PDB entry 5VT0 | electron microscopy, 3.78 A resolution | chains I and J of the 7 polymer chains in the assembly

Chain I:
Molecule: DNA-directed RNA polymerase subunit beta
Source organism: Escherichia coli (strain K12)
Notes: EC 2.7.7.6
Reference sequence: P0A8V2 (RPOB_ECOLI); residues 1-1342 here = UniProt positions 1-1342
Amino-acid sequence (1342 residues; each row starts with the number of its first residue):
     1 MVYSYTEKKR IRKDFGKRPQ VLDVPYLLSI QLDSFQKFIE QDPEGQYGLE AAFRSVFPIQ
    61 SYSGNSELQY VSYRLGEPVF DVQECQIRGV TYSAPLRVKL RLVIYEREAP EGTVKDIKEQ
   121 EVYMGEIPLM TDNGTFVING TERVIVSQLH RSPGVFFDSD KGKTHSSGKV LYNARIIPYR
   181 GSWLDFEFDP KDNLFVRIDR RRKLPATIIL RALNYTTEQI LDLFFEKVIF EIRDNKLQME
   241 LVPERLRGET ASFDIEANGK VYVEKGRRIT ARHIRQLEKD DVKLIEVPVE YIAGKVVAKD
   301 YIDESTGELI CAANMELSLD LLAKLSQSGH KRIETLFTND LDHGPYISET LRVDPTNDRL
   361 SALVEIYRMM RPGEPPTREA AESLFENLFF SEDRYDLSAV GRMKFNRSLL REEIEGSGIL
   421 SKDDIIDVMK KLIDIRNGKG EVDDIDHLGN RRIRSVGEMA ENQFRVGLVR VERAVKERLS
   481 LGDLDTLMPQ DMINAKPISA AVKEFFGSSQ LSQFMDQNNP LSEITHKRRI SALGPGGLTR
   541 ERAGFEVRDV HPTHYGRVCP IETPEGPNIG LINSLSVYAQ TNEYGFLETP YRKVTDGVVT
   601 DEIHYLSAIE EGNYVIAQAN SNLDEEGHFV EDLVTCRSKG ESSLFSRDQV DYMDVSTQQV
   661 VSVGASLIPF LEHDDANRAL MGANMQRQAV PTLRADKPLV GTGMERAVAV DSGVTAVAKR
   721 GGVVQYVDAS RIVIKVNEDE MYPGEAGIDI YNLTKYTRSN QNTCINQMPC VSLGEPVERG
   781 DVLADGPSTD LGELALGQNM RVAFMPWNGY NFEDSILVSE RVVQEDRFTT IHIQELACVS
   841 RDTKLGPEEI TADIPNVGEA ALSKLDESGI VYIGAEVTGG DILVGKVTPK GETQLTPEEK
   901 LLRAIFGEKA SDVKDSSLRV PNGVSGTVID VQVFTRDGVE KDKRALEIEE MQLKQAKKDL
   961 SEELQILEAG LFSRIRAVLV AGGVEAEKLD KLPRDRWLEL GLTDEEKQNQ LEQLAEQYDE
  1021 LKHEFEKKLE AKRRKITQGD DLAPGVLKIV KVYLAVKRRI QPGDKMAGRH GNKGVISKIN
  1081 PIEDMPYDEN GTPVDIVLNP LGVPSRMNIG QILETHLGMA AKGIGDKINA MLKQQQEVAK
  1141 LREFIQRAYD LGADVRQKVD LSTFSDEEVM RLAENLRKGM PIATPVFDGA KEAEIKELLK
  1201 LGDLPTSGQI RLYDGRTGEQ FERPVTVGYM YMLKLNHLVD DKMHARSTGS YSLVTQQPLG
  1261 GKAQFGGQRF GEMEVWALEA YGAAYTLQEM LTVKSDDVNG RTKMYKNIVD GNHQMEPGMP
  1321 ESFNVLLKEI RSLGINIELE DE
Unresolved in the structure: 1-2
From the paper describing this entry:
  - binding site for Escherichia coli 6S RNA derivative: Arg-903

Chain J:
Molecule: DNA-directed RNA polymerase subunit beta'
Source organism: Escherichia coli (strain K12)
Notes: EC 2.7.7.6
Reference sequence: P0A8T7 (RPOC_ECOLI); numbering as in UniProt (aligned over 1-1407)
Amino-acid sequence (1407 residues; numbered 1 to 1407; the number before each row is that of its first residue):
     1 MKDLLKFLKA QTKTEEFDAI KIALASPDMI RSWSFGEVKK PETINYRTFK PERDGLFCAR
    61 IFGPVKDYEC LCGKYKRLKH RGVICEKCGV EVTQTKVRRE RMGHIELASP TAHIWFLKSL
   121 PSRIGLLLDM PLRDIERVLY FESYVVIEGG MTNLERQQIL TEEQYLDALE EFGDEFDAKM
   181 GAEAIQALLK SMDLEQECEQ LREELNETNS ETKRKKLTKR IKLLEAFVQS GNKPEWMILT
   241 VLPVLPPDLR PLVPLDGGRF ATSDLNDLYR RVINRNNRLK RLLDLAAPDI IVRNEKRMLQ
   301 EAVDALLDNG RRGRAITGSN KRPLKSLADM IKGKQGRFRQ NLLGKRVDYS GRSVITVGPY
   361 LRLHQCGLPK KMALELFKPF IYGKLELRGL ATTIKAAKKM VEREEAVVWD ILDEVIREHP
   421 VLLNRAPTLH RLGIQAFEPV LIEGKAIQLH PLVCAAYNAD FDGDQMAVHV PLTLEAQLEA
   481 RALMMSTNNI LSPANGEPII VPSQDVVLGL YYMTRDCVNA KGEGMVLTGP KEAERLYRSG
   541 LASLHARVKV RITEYEKDAN GELVAKTSLK DTTVGRAILW MIVPKGLPYS IVNQALGKKA
   601 ISKMLNTCYR ILGLKPTVIF ADQIMYTGFA YAARSGASVG IDDMVIPEKK HEIISEAEAE
   661 VAEIQEQFQS GLVTAGERYN KVIDIWAAAN DRVSKAMMDN LQTETVINRD GQEEKQVSFN
   721 SIYMMADSGA RGSAAQIRQL AGMRGLMAKP DGSIIETPIT ANFREGLNVL QYFISTHGAR
   781 KGLADTALKT ANSGYLTRRL VDVAQDLVVT EDDCGTHEGI MMTPVIEGGD VKEPLRDRVL
   841 GRVTAEDVLK PGTADILVPR NTLLHEQWCD LLEENSVDAV KVRSVVSCDT DFGVCAHCYG
   901 RDLARGHIIN KGEAIGVIAA QSIGEPGTQL TMRTFHIGGA ASRAAAESSI QVKNKGSIKL
   961 SNVKSVVNSS GKLVITSRNT ELKLIDEFGR TKESYKVPYG AVLAKGDGEQ VAGGETVANW
  1021 DPHTMPVITE VSGFVRFTDM IDGQTITRQT DELTGLSSLV VLDSAERTAG GKDLRPALKI
  1081 VDAQGNDVLI PGTDMPAQYF LPGKAIVQLE DGVQISSGDT LARIPQESGG TKDITGGLPR
  1141 VADLFEARRP KEPAILAEIS GIVSFGKETK GKRRLVITPV DGSDPYEEMI PKWRQLNVFE
  1201 GERVERGDVI SDGPEAPHDI LRLRGVHAVT RYIVNEVQDV YRLQGVKIND KHIEVIVRQM
  1261 LRKATIVNAG SSDFLEGEQV EYSRVKIANR ELEANGKVGA TYSRDLLGIT KASLATESFI
  1321 SAASFQETTR VLTEAAVAGK RDELRGLKEN VIVGRLIPAG TGYAYHQDRM RRRAAGEAPA
  1381 APQVTAEDAS ASLAELLNAG LGGSDNE
Unresolved in the structure: 1-15, 932-947, 1127-1136, 1376-1407
Bound ions: Zn2+ site 1: Cys-70, Cys-72, Cys-85, Cys-88; Mg2+: Asp-460, Asp-462, Asp-464; Zn2+ site 2: Cys-888, Cys-895, Cys-898

Interface between chain I and chain J:
Residue-residue contacts (335):
  Phe-545(I) / Ala-784(J)  hydrophobic
  Arg-548(I) / Arg-780(J)
  Asp-549(I) / Pro-750(J)
  Asp-549(I) / His-777(J)  salt bridge
  Val-550(I) / Pro-750(J)
  Val-550(I) / His-777(J)
  Tyr-555(I) / Val-769(J)
  Tyr-555(I) / Leu-770(J)
  Tyr-555(I) / Phe-773(J)
  Pro-560(I) / Phe-773(J)  hydrophobic
  Pro-560(I) / Thr-776(J)
  Pro-560(I) / Arg-780(J)  hydrogen bond (backbone-side chain)
  Ile-561(I) / Tyr-772(J)
  Ile-561(I) / Thr-776(J)
  Thr-563(I) / Arg-780(J)
  Glu-565(I) / Leu-783(J)
  Ile-569(I) / Arg-780(J)
  Ile-569(I) / Leu-783(J)
  Ile-569(I) / Ala-784(J)
  Asn-573(I) / Arg-780(J)
  Gln-618(I) / Val-769(J)
  Gln-618(I) / Leu-770(J)
  Asn-620(I) / Asn-768(J)
  Glu-641(I) / Lys-749(J)  salt bridge
  Ser-642(I) / Leu-770(J)
  Val-660(I) / Val-769(J)  hydrophobic
  Val-660(I) / Phe-773(J)  hydrophobic
  Leu-671(I) / Tyr-772(J)
  Glu-672(I) / Gly-766(J)
  Glu-672(I) / Leu-767(J)  hydrogen bond (backbone-backbone)
  His-673(I) / Phe-763(J)  hydrogen bond (side chain-backbone)
  His-673(I) / Arg-764(J)
  His-673(I) / Glu-765(J)  hydrogen bond (side chain-backbone)
  His-673(I) / Gly-766(J)
  Asp-674(I) / Phe-763(J)
  Asp-674(I) / Tyr-772(J)
  Asp-675(I) / Arg-744(J)  salt bridge
  Asp-675(I) / Phe-763(J)
  Ala-676(I) / Tyr-772(J)
  Ala-676(I) / Ala-779(J)  hydrophobic
  Asn-677(I) / Ala-779(J)
  Asn-677(I) / Leu-783(J)
  Ala-679(I) / Tyr-772(J)
  Leu-680(I) / Leu-783(J)  hydrophobic
  Phe-804(I) / Ser-638(J)  hydrogen bond (backbone-side chain)
  Met-805(I) / Ala-633(J)
  Met-805(I) / Gly-636(J)
  Pro-806(I) / Asp-505(J)
  Pro-806(I) / Ala-632(J)
  Pro-806(I) / Ala-633(J)
  Pro-806(I) / Ala-637(J)
  Asn-808(I) / Pro-359(J)
  Asn-808(I) / Phe-629(J)
  Asn-808(I) / Ala-633(J)
  Gly-809(I) / Val-357(J)
  Gly-809(I) / Pro-359(J)
  Gly-809(I) / Phe-629(J)
  Tyr-810(I) / Pro-359(J)
  Asn-811(I) / Asp-505(J)
  Phe-812(I) / Val-357(J)  hydrophobic
  Phe-812(I) / Pro-451(J)
  Phe-812(I) / Ser-503(J)
  Phe-812(I) / Gln-504(J)  hydrogen bond (backbone-side chain)
  Phe-812(I) / Asp-505(J)
  Phe-812(I) / Phe-629(J)  hydrophobic
  Glu-813(I) / Asp-460(J)
  Glu-813(I) / Phe-461(J)
  Glu-813(I) / Gln-504(J)  hydrogen bond (backbone-side chain)
  Asp-814(I) / Asp-462(J)
  Ser-815(I) / Val-357(J)
  Ser-815(I) / Phe-461(J)
  Arg-841(I) / Asp-256(J)  hydrogen bond (side chain-backbone)
  Arg-841(I) / Gly-257(J)
  Lys-844(I) / Arg-47(J)
  Lys-844(I) / Phe-49(J)
  Gln-894(I) / Lys-76(J)  hydrogen bond (side chain-backbone)
  Gln-894(I) / Arg-77(J)
  Gln-1061(I) / Lys-445(J)
  Pro-1062(I) / Ala-446(J)
  Gly-1063(I) / Val-354(J)
  Gly-1063(I) / Ala-446(J)
  Lys-1065(I) / Asp-462(J)
  Lys-1065(I) / Gly-463(J)
  Lys-1073(I) / Asp-462(J)
  Val-1075(I) / Phe-461(J)
  Val-1075(I) / Gly-463(J)
  Ser-1077(I) / Thr-356(J)
  Asn-1099(I) / Gln-504(J)
  Asn-1099(I) / Asp-505(J)
  Pro-1100(I) / Ala-637(J)
  Pro-1100(I) / Val-639(J)  hydrophobic
  Pro-1100(I) / Met-725(J)
  Leu-1101(I) / Gln-504(J)
  Leu-1101(I) / Asp-505(J)
  Leu-1101(I) / Leu-508(J)  hydrophobic
  Leu-1101(I) / Met-725(J)  hydrophobic
  Leu-1101(I) / Ala-730(J)  hydrophobic
  Leu-1101(I) / Arg-731(J)
  Pro-1104(I) / Ile-722(J)  hydrophobic
  Pro-1104(I) / Met-725(J)  hydrophobic
  Pro-1104(I) / Gln-736(J)
  Ser-1105(I) / Arg-731(J)  hydrogen bond
  Ser-1105(I) / Gln-736(J)
  Arg-1106(I) / Arg-731(J)
  Met-1107(I) / Gln-739(J)
  Met-1107(I) / Leu-740(J)  hydrophobic
  Ile-1109(I) / Met-644(J)  hydrophobic
  Ile-1109(I) / Leu-740(J)  hydrophobic
  Ile-1109(I) / Phe-763(J)
  Ile-1112(I) / Val-639(J)  hydrophobic
  Ile-1112(I) / Gly-640(J)
  Ile-1112(I) / Ile-641(J)
  Leu-1113(I) / Ile-641(J)  hydrophobic
  His-1116(I) / Ile-641(J)  hydrogen bond (side chain-backbone)
  Phe-1187(I) / Leu-767(J)
  Phe-1187(I) / Tyr-772(J)  hydrophobic
  Glu-1192(I) / Ile-641(J)
  Glu-1192(I) / Arg-764(J)  salt bridge
  Lys-1196(I) / Asp-642(J)  salt bridge
  Ser-1207(I) / Asp-642(J)  hydrogen bond
  Gln-1209(I) / Gly-640(J)
  Gln-1209(I) / Asp-643(J)
  Thr-1217(I) / Arg-538(J)
  Glu-1219(I) / Arg-538(J)  salt bridge
  Glu-1219(I) / Arg-634(J)  salt bridge
  Phe-1221(I) / Ala-633(J)
  Glu-1222(I) / Tyr-512(J)  hydrogen bond
  Glu-1222(I) / Ser-635(J)
  Glu-1222(I) / Gly-636(J)
  Arg-1223(I) / Tyr-512(J)
  Arg-1223(I) / Gly-636(J)
  Arg-1223(I) / Phe-719(J)  hydrogen bond (side chain-backbone)
  Arg-1223(I) / Ser-721(J)
  Arg-1223(I) / Met-724(J)
  Val-1225(I) / Gly-636(J)
  Val-1225(I) / Ser-638(J)
  Thr-1226(I) / Ser-638(J)  hydrogen bond (backbone-side chain)
  Thr-1226(I) / Val-639(J)  hydrogen bond (side chain-backbone)
  Thr-1226(I) / Gly-640(J)
  Val-1239(I) / Val-354(J)  hydrophobic
  Val-1239(I) / Lys-445(J)
  Asp-1240(I) / Lys-445(J)
  Lys-1242(I) / Arg-352(J)
  Lys-1242(I) / Gln-465(J)
  Met-1243(I) / Arg-352(J)
  Met-1243(I) / Ser-353(J)
  Met-1243(I) / Met-372(J)  hydrophobic
  Met-1243(I) / Lys-445(J)
  His-1244(I) / Gly-351(J)
  His-1244(I) / Arg-352(J)  hydrogen bond (backbone-backbone)
  His-1244(I) / Met-372(J)
  Ala-1245(I) / Ser-350(J)
  Ala-1245(I) / Gly-351(J)
  Ala-1245(I) / Glu-375(J)
  Ala-1245(I) / Leu-376(J)  hydrophobic
  Arg-1246(I) / Asp-348(J)  salt bridge
  Arg-1246(I) / Tyr-349(J)  hydrogen bond (backbone-backbone)
  Arg-1246(I) / Ser-350(J)  hydrogen bond (backbone-backbone)
  Ser-1247(I) / Asp-348(J)
  Ser-1247(I) / Tyr-349(J)
  Ser-1247(I) / Glu-375(J)
  Ser-1247(I) / Lys-378(J)
  Thr-1248(I) / Tyr-349(J)
  Tyr-1251(I) / Asp-348(J)  hydrogen bond
  Leu-1253(I) / Arg-99(J)  hydrogen bond (backbone-side chain)
  Leu-1253(I) / Pro-251(J)  hydrophobic
  Leu-1253(I) / Val-253(J)  hydrophobic
  Val-1254(I) / Arg-99(J)  hydrogen bond (backbone-side chain)
  Val-1254(I) / Leu-249(J)
  Val-1254(I) / Arg-337(J)
  Thr-1255(I) / Arg-99(J)
  Thr-1255(I) / Arg-337(J)
  Thr-1255(I) / Asn-341(J)
  Gln-1256(I) / Arg-99(J)
  Gln-1257(I) / Asn-341(J)  hydrogen bond
  Gln-1257(I) / Lys-345(J)
  Pro-1258(I) / Arg-346(J)
  Pro-1258(I) / Asp-348(J)
  Gly-1260(I) / Arg-346(J)
  Gly-1267(I) / Arg-346(J)  hydrogen bond (backbone-side chain)
  Gly-1267(I) / Val-347(J)
  Gly-1267(I) / Ser-350(J)
  Gln-1268(I) / Ser-350(J)  hydrogen bond (backbone-side chain)
  Gln-1268(I) / Ala-467(J)
  Gln-1268(I) / His-469(J)
  Arg-1269(I) / Arg-339(J)  hydrogen bond (side chain-backbone)
  Arg-1269(I) / Gln-340(J)  hydrogen bond (side chain-backbone)
  Arg-1269(I) / Gly-344(J)  hydrogen bond (side chain-backbone)
  Arg-1269(I) / Arg-346(J)
  Phe-1270(I) / Gly-344(J)
  Phe-1270(I) / Lys-345(J)  hydrogen bond (backbone-backbone)
  Phe-1270(I) / Val-347(J)  hydrophobic
  Phe-1270(I) / Ile-434(J)  hydrophobic
  Phe-1270(I) / His-469(J)
  Glu-1272(I) / Arg-339(J)  salt bridge
  Glu-1272(I) / Leu-343(J)
  Met-1273(I) / Thr-428(J)
  Glu-1274(I) / Asn-424(J)
  Glu-1274(I) / Ala-426(J)
  Glu-1274(I) / Thr-428(J)  hydrogen bond
  Glu-1274(I) / Ile-434(J)
  Val-1275(I) / Leu-343(J)
  Val-1275(I) / Val-1351(J)  hydrophobic
  Trp-1276(I) / Arg-798(J)
  Trp-1276(I) / Val-801(J)  hydrophobic
  Trp-1276(I) / Gln-805(J)
  Trp-1276(I) / Val-917(J)
  Trp-1276(I) / Gln-921(J)  hydrogen bond (backbone-side chain)
  Ala-1277(I) / Ile-434(J)  hydrophobic
  Ala-1277(I) / Gln-921(J)
  Leu-1278(I) / Met-484(J)  hydrophobic
  Glu-1279(I) / Gln-805(J)  hydrogen bond
  Glu-1279(I) / Ala-914(J)
  Glu-1279(I) / Val-917(J)
  Glu-1279(I) / Leu-1347(J)
  Glu-1279(I) / Val-1351(J)
  Glu-1279(I) / Ile-1357(J)
  Ala-1280(I) / Arg-431(J)
  Ala-1280(I) / Glu-913(J)
  Ala-1280(I) / Val-917(J)  hydrophobic
  Ala-1280(I) / Ile-918(J)
  Ala-1280(I) / Gln-921(J)
  Tyr-1281(I) / Arg-431(J)  hydrogen bond (side chain-backbone)
  Tyr-1281(I) / Leu-432(J)
  Tyr-1281(I) / Ile-434(J)  hydrogen bond (side chain-backbone)
  Tyr-1281(I) / Leu-483(J)
  Tyr-1281(I) / Met-484(J)  hydrophobic
  Tyr-1281(I) / Asn-489(J)  hydrogen bond
  Gly-1282(I) / Leu-483(J)
  Gly-1282(I) / Gly-1360(J)
  Gly-1282(I) / Thr-1361(J)  hydrogen bond (backbone-backbone)
  Ala-1283(I) / Glu-479(J)
  Ala-1283(I) / Leu-483(J)
  Ala-1283(I) / Met-484(J)  hydrophobic
  Ala-1284(I) / Glu-479(J)  hydrogen bond (backbone-side chain)
  Ala-1284(I) / Leu-1356(J)
  Ala-1284(I) / Thr-1361(J)
  Ala-1284(I) / Gly-1362(J)
  Tyr-1285(I) / Glu-475(J)
  Tyr-1285(I) / Glu-479(J)  hydrogen bond (backbone-side chain)
  Tyr-1285(I) / Thr-1361(J)
  Thr-1286(I) / Ala-476(J)
  Thr-1286(I) / Glu-479(J)  hydrogen bond
  Leu-1287(I) / Val-1351(J)  hydrophobic
  Leu-1287(I) / Ile-1357(J)  hydrophobic
  Gln-1288(I) / Arg-1355(J)
  Gln-1288(I) / Leu-1356(J)
  Glu-1289(I) / Pro-471(J)
  Glu-1289(I) / Leu-472(J)  hydrogen bond (side chain-backbone)
  Glu-1289(I) / Thr-473(J)  hydrogen bond (side chain-backbone)
  Glu-1289(I) / Ala-476(J)
  Met-1290(I) / Val-347(J)
  Leu-1291(I) / Lys-345(J)  hydrogen bond (backbone-side chain)
  Leu-1291(I) / Val-1351(J)
  Leu-1291(I) / Gly-1354(J)
  Thr-1292(I) / Gly-1354(J)  hydrogen bond (side chain-backbone)
  Lys-1294(I) / Val-347(J)
  Lys-1294(I) / Asp-348(J)  hydrogen bond (backbone-backbone)
  Lys-1294(I) / Tyr-349(J)
  Lys-1294(I) / Val-470(J)  hydrogen bond (side chain-backbone)
  Lys-1294(I) / Leu-472(J)
  Ser-1295(I) / Lys-345(J)
  Ser-1295(I) / Arg-346(J)  hydrogen bond (side chain-backbone)
  Asp-1296(I) / Lys-345(J)  salt bridge
  Val-1298(I) / Lys-96(J)
  Met-1304(I) / Leu-472(J)  hydrophobic
  Tyr-1305(I) / Pro-379(J)  hydrophobic
  Tyr-1305(I) / Tyr-382(J)
  Ile-1308(I) / Pro-379(J)  hydrophobic
  Ile-1308(I) / Phe-380(J)  hydrophobic
  Val-1309(I) / Pro-379(J)
  Val-1309(I) / Gly-383(J)
  Val-1309(I) / Glu-386(J)
  His-1313(I) / Phe-380(J)
  His-1313(I) / Leu-472(J)
  His-1313(I) / Thr-473(J)
  His-1313(I) / Leu-474(J)
  Gln-1314(I) / Thr-473(J)
  Met-1315(I) / Thr-473(J)
  Pro-1320(I) / Lys-345(J)
  Pro-1320(I) / Val-1353(J)
  Pro-1320(I) / Gly-1354(J)
  Glu-1321(I) / Arg-99(J)  salt bridge
  Ser-1322(I) / Asn-341(J)  hydrogen bond (side chain-backbone)
  Ser-1322(I) / Leu-342(J)
  Ser-1322(I) / Lys-345(J)
  Phe-1323(I) / Ile-20(J)  hydrophobic
  Phe-1323(I) / Leu-342(J)  hydrophobic
  Phe-1323(I) / Ile-1352(J)  hydrophobic
  Phe-1323(I) / Val-1353(J)  hydrophobic
  Val-1325(I) / Arg-99(J)
  Val-1325(I) / Leu-249(J)  hydrophobic
  Leu-1326(I) / Phe-338(J)  hydrophobic
  Leu-1326(I) / Leu-342(J)  hydrophobic
  Lys-1328(I) / Glu-100(J)
  Lys-1328(I) / Met-102(J)
  Lys-1328(I) / Leu-245(J)
  Lys-1328(I) / Leu-249(J)
  Glu-1329(I) / Met-330(J)
  Glu-1329(I) / Arg-337(J)  salt bridge
  Ile-1330(I) / Ile-331(J)  hydrophobic
  Arg-1331(I) / Trp-33(J)
  Arg-1331(I) / Met-102(J)
  Ser-1332(I) / Met-102(J)
  Ser-1332(I) / Pro-243(J)
  Ser-1332(I) / Leu-245(J)
  Ser-1332(I) / Leu-327(J)
  Leu-1333(I) / Trp-115(J)  hydrophobic
  Leu-1333(I) / Pro-243(J)
  Leu-1333(I) / Leu-307(J)  hydrophobic
  Leu-1333(I) / Leu-327(J)  hydrophobic
  Leu-1333(I) / Ile-331(J)  hydrophobic
  Gly-1334(I) / Ala-25(J)  hydrogen bond (backbone-backbone)
  Gly-1334(I) / His-113(J)  hydrogen bond (backbone-side chain)
  Ile-1335(I) / Ile-22(J)  hydrophobic
  Ile-1335(I) / Ala-23(J)
  Ile-1335(I) / Phe-116(J)  hydrophobic
  Ile-1335(I) / Ala-1336(J)  hydrophobic
  Asn-1336(I) / Ile-22(J)
  Asn-1336(I) / Ala-23(J)  hydrogen bond (backbone-backbone)
  Asn-1336(I) / Leu-24(J)
  Asn-1336(I) / Trp-33(J)
  Ile-1337(I) / Lys-21(J)
  Glu-1338(I) / Ile-20(J)
  Glu-1338(I) / Lys-21(J)  hydrogen bond (backbone-backbone)
  Leu-1339(I) / Phe-17(J)  hydrophobic
  Leu-1339(I) / Ile-20(J)  hydrophobic
  Glu-1340(I) / Phe-17(J)
  Glu-1340(I) / Asp-18(J)
  Glu-1340(I) / Ala-19(J)
  Glu-1340(I) / Lys-21(J)
  Asp-1341(I) / Asp-18(J)  hydrogen bond (backbone-side chain)
  Glu-1342(I) / Glu-16(J)
  Glu-1342(I) / Phe-17(J)
  Glu-1342(I) / Asp-18(J)  hydrogen bond (backbone-backbone)
Other interface residues (no listed pair), chain I (162 interface residues in all): Ser-166, His-551, Pro-552, His-554, Cys-559, Gly-566, Gly-570, Cys-636, Thr-657, Trp-807, Asn-922, Gly-923, Gly-1074, Ile-1076, Val-1103, Leu-1259, Gly-1271, Asp-1310, Gly-1318
Other interface residues (no listed pair), chain J (188 interface residues in all): Met-29, Leu-239, Val-244, Pro-246, Asp-248, Tyr-269, Ile-355, Tyr-360, Pro-369, Lys-371, Leu-422, Arg-425, Gln-435, Ala-459, Gln-477, Tyr-537, Ser-543, Ala-630, Gly-732, Ile-737, Ile-774, Ser-775, Lys-781, Ala-787, Asp-802, Lys-1151, Leu-1332, Lys-1348, Arg-1373

Overview:
Chain I and chain J form an interface of 162 and 188 residues respectively, with 53 hydrogen bonds and 12 salt
bridges. Polar contacts include Asp-549(I)/His-777(J), Glu-641(I)/Lys-749(J) and Asp-675(I)/Arg-744(J). The
Zn2+ site 1 is built by Cys-70(J), Cys-72(J), Cys-85(J) and Cys-88(J). The paper reports a binding site for
Escherichia coli 6S RNA derivative at Arg-903(I).
Chain I is DNA-directed RNA polymerase subunit beta and chain J is DNA-directed RNA polymerase subunit beta',
both from Escherichia coli (strain K12); the structure, Escherichia coli 6S RNA derivative in complex with
Escherichia coli RNA polymerase sigma70-holoenzyme, was determined by electron microscopy.
